Entry 6S9V (X-ray diffraction, 1.83 A resolution); this record covers chain A.

Chain A:
Name: Sucrose 6(F)-phosphate phosphorylase
From: Thermoanaerobacterium thermosaccharolyticum DSM 571
Notes: EC 2.4.1.329
UniProtKB: D9TT09 (SUCPP_THETC); residues 15-502 here correspond to UniProt positions 1-488 (UniProt number = residue number - 14)
Chain sequence (502 residues; numbered 1 to 502; the number before each row is that of its first residue):
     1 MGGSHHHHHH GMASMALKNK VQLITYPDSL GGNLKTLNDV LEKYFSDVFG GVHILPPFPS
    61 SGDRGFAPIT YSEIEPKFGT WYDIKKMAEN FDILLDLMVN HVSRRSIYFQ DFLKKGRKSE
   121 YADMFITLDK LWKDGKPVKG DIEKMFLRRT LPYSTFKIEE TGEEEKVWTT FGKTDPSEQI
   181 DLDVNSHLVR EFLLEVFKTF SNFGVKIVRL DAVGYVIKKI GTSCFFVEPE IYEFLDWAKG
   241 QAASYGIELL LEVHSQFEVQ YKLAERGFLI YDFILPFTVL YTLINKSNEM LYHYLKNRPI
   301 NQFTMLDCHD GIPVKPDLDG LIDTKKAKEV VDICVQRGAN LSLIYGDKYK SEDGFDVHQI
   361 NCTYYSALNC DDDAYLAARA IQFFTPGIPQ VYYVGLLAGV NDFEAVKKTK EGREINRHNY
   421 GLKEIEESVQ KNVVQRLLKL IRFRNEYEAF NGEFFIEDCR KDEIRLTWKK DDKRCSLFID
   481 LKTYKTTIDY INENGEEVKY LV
Not modelled in the structure: 1-6, 346-351
Construct notes: initiating methionine (1); expression tag (2-14)
Swiss-Prot annotation at these positions:
  - active site: D211 (Nucleophile), E252 (Proton donor/acceptor)
  - binding site (sucrose 6(F)-phosphate): D63, H101, R209 to D211, E252, H309, D310, D356 to Q359, R413
  - site: D310 (Transition state stabilizer)
Reported in the primary citation:
  - binding site for bis-tris buffer: D63, H101, R413
  - binding site for sulfate ion: R148, R209, Y215, H309, H358
  - catalytic residues: D211, E252, D310
  - binding site for sulfate ion: Q359 (from molecular simulation)

In short:
Curated annotation (UniProt) lists active-site residues D211 and E252 and 13 sucrose 6(F)-phosphate-binding
residues. The paper reports catalytic residues D211, E252 and D310; a binding site for sulfate ion at R148,
R209 and Y215 among others.
Chain A is Sucrose 6(F)-phosphate phosphorylase (Thermoanaerobacterium thermosaccharolyticum DSM 571); the
structure, Crystal structure of sucrose 6F-phosphate phosphorylase from Thermoanaerobacter
thermosaccharolyticum, was determined by X-ray diffraction, deposited together with 6S9U.
